1N9L - chain A; structure by X-ray diffraction, 1.90 A resolution.

# Chain A
Name: putative blue light receptor
Source organism: Chlamydomonas reinhardtii
UniProtKB: Q8LPE0 (Q8LPE0_CHLRE); numbering as in UniProt (aligned over 17-125)
Sequence (109 residues; row label = number of the first residue in the row):
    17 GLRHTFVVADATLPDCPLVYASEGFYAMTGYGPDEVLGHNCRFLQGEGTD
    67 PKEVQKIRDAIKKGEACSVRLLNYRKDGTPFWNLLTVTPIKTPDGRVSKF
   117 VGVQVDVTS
Small-molecule neighbours: FMN (flavin mononucleotide): V23, A25, N56, C57, R58, L60, Q61, V70, I73, R74, I77, L87, N89, N99, L101, V103, F116, V117, G118, Q120
Reported in the primary citation:
  - binding site for flavin mononucleotide: N56, C57, R58, Q61, N89, N99, L101, Q120

# In short
Ligands of chain A: flavin mononucleotide. The paper reports a binding site for flavin mononucleotide at N56,
C57 and R58 among others.
Chain A is putative blue light receptor (Chlamydomonas reinhardtii); the structure, Crystal structure of the
Phot-LOV1 domain from Chlamydomonas reinhardtii in the dark state, was determined by X-ray diffraction
together with 1N9N and 1N9O from the same study.
